5ZGH - chains B and C of the 15 polymer chains in the assembly; structure by electron microscopy, 3.82 A resolution.

[Chain B]
Molecule: PsaB
Organism: Cyanidioschyzon merolae (strain 10D)
Notes: EC 1.97.1.12
UniProtKB: Q85FY6 (PSAB_CYAM1); residues 1-732 here = UniProt positions 1-732
Chain sequence (732 residues; row label = number of the first residue in the row):
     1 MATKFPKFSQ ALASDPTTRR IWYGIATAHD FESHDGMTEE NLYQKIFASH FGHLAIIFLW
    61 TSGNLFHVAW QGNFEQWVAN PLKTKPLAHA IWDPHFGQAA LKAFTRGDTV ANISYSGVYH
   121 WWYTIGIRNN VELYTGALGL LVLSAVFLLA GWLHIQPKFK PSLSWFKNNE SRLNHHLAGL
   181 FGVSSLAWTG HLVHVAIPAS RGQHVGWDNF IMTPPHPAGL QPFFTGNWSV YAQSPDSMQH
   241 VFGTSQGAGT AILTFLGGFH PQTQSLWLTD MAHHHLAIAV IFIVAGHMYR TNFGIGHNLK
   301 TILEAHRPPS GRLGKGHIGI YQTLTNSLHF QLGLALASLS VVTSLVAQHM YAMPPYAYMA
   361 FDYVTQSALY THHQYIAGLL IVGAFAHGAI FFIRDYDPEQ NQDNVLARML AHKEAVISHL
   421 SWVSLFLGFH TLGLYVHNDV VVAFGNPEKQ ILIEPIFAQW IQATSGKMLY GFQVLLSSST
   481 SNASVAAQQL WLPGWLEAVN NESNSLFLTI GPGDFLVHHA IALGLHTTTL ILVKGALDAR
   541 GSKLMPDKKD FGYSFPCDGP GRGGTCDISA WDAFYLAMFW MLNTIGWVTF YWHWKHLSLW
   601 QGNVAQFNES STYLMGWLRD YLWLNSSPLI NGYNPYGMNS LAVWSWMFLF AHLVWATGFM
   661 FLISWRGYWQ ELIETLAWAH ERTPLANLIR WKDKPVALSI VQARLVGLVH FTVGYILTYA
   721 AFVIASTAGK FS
Not modelled in the structure: 1
Ligand contacts:
  - (2S)-2,3-dihydroxypropyl octadecanoate (3XQ): Phe426, His430, Leu434, Ile453
  - beta-carotene (BCR), molecule 1: Phe5, Ile25, Ile689
  - beta-carotene (BCR), molecule 2: Leu54, Ile57, Phe58, Trp60, Phe147, Gly179, Val183, Ser184
  - beta-carotene (BCR), molecule 3: Phe58, Leu65, Trp121, Trp122, Gly136, Leu140, Leu143, Trp207
  - beta-carotene (BCR), molecule 4: Leu186, Leu220, Ile283, Val284, His287, Ile295
  - beta-carotene (BCR), molecule 5: Phe330, Gly333, Leu334, Ala337, Val341, Ile381, Ala384, Phe385, Gly388, Phe391, Phe392, Ala536
  - beta-carotene (BCR), molecule 6: Phe429, Leu432, Gly433, Val436
  - beta-carotene (BCR), molecule 7: Trp646, Met647, Phe650, Trp669, Leu672, Ile673, Leu676
  - chlorophyll a (CLA), molecule 1: Phe5, Phe8, Gly24, Ile25, Ala28, His29, Phe31, Met37, Lys45, Ser49, His53, Ile56
  - chlorophyll a (CLA), molecule 2: Thr18, Ile21, Trp22, Ile673, Leu676, Ala677, His680, Ile689, Arg690, Trp691, Lys692, Asp693, Pro695, Val696, Leu698
  - chlorophyll a (CLA), molecule 3: Trp22, Phe650, Leu653, Val654, Thr657, Met660, Phe661, Leu698, Val706, Val709, His710, Val713
  - chlorophyll a (CLA), molecule 4: Ile25, Ala26, Thr27, Ala28, His29, Asp30, His329, Leu332, Leu336, Leu379, Leu380, Val382, Gly383, Ala386, His387, Ile390, Arg394, Tyr553, Trp571, Phe574, Met578, Leu705, Val709, Val713, Leu717
  - chlorophyll a (CLA), molecule 5: His29, Phe31, Glu32, Leu42, Tyr43, Ile46, Ser49, His50, His53, Leu54, Ile57, Phe166, Arg172, His176, Leu180, Leu328, His329, Gln331, Leu332, Ala335, Leu336, Leu339
  - chlorophyll a (CLA), molecule 6: His29, His53, Ile56, Ile57, Trp60, Ile376, Leu379, Leu380
  - chlorophyll a (CLA), molecule 7: Phe47, Phe51, Val146, Phe147, Leu149, Ala150, Leu153, His154, Phe159, Pro161, Trp165
  - chlorophyll a (CLA), molecule 8: Phe47, His50, Phe51, Leu54, Trp121, Phe147, Trp165, Phe166, Asn168, Ser171, Arg172, His175, His176, Gly179, Leu180, Phe181, Tyr356
  - chlorophyll a (CLA), molecule 9: Ile57, Phe58, Trp60, Thr61, Ser116, Gly117, Trp121, Ser184, Ala187, Leu339, Val342, Thr343, Val346, Met350, Tyr356, Leu369, His372, His373, Ile376, Leu380
  - chlorophyll a (CLA), molecule 10: Leu59, Trp60, Ser62, Gly63, Phe66, His67, Trp70, Gln71, His89, Ala90, Ile91, Trp92, Leu141
  - chlorophyll a (CLA), molecule 11: Trp60, Asn64, His67, Val68, Ala88, His89, Asn112, Ile113, Ser114, Tyr115, Ser116, Val643, Trp644, Met647, Leu717
  - chlorophyll a (CLA), molecule 12: Trp60, Asn64, Tyr115, Ser116, Val118, Ala368, Thr371, His372, Tyr375, Ile376, Leu379, Trp644, Met647, Ile716, Leu717, Tyr719, Ala720, Ile724
  - chlorophyll a (CLA), molecule 13: His89, Ala90, Ile91, Trp92, Asp93, His95, Phe96, Asn112, Ala642, Val643, Trp646
  - chlorophyll a (CLA), molecule 14: Trp92, Pro94, His95
  - chlorophyll a (CLA), molecule 15: Trp121, Thr124, Ile125, Leu180, Phe181, Ser184, Ser185, Trp188, Leu192, Leu268, Met271, His274, His275, Ile278, Phe282, Val342, Leu345, Val346, Met350, Pro355, Tyr356
  - chlorophyll a (CLA), molecule 16: Ile125, Gly126, Ile127, Glu132, Thr135, Gly136, Ser184, Ala187, Trp188, Gly190, His191, His194, Val195, Val205, Gly206, Trp207, Phe210
  - chlorophyll a (CLA), molecule 17: Trp165, Asn168, Ser171, His175, Thr291, Asn292, Phe293
  - chlorophyll a (CLA), molecule 18: Asn169, Arg172, Leu173, His176, Leu177, Phe181, Phe282, Leu299, Leu303, Tyr321, Leu324, Thr325, Gln331, Leu334, Ala335, Ser338, Leu339, Val342
  - chlorophyll a (CLA), molecule 19: Leu173, Leu177, Ile281, Phe282, Ala285, Met288, Tyr289, Leu299, Ile302
  - chlorophyll a (CLA), molecule 20: Asn174, His175, Ala178, Gly179, Val183, Ile283, His287, Tyr289, Thr291, Phe293, Gly294, Ile295
  - chlorophyll a (CLA), molecule 21: Leu186, Ala187, Thr189, Gly190, Val193, His194, Phe210, Thr213, Pro214, Pro215, His216, Gly219, Leu220, Tyr231, Ile252, Leu253, Leu276
  - chlorophyll a (CLA), molecule 22: Trp228, Ser229, Tyr231, Ala232, Leu253, Phe255, His273, Leu276, Ala277, Val280, Ile281, Leu490
  - chlorophyll a (CLA), molecule 23: Phe255, Gly258, Leu266, Asp270, Met271, His273, His274, Ala277, Ile278, Ile281, Leu345, His349, Met353, Trp491, Trp495
  - chlorophyll a (CLA), molecule 24: Val284, His287, Met288, Ile295, Gly296, His297
  - chlorophyll a (CLA), molecule 25: Met288, His297, Thr301, Ile302, Ala305, His306
  - chlorophyll a (CLA), molecule 26: Ile302, Leu303, His306, Leu313, His317, Ile320, Phe330, Val405, Leu406, Met409
  - chlorophyll a (CLA), molecule 27: Ala305, His306, Arg307, Pro308, Pro309, Ser310, Arg312, Leu313
  - chlorophyll a (CLA), molecule 28: Arg312, Leu313, Gly314, Val405, Arg408, Met409, His412, Ala415, Val416, His419
  - chlorophyll a (CLA), molecule 29: Leu334, Ala337, Ser338, Val341, Leu345, Gln348, His349, Tyr351, Ala352, Met353, Leu506, Phe507
  - chlorophyll a (CLA), molecule 30: Val341, Ser344, Leu345, Gln348, Gln374, Gly378, Ile381, Phe385, Leu525, Thr528, Thr529, Leu532, Met581, Thr584, Ile585
  - chlorophyll a (CLA), molecule 31: Gln348, Tyr351, Tyr370, Gln374, Phe457, Ala458, Ile461, Gln462, Phe507, Leu508, Ile510, His518, Ile521, Leu525, Val588, Tyr591, Trp592, Lys595
  - chlorophyll a (CLA), molecule 32: Ala415, His419, Trp422
  - chlorophyll a (CLA), molecule 33: Val416, His419, Leu420, Trp422, Val423, Ala522, Leu525, His526
  - chlorophyll a (CLA), molecule 34: Ser418, His419, Ser421, Trp422, Leu425
  - chlorophyll a (CLA), molecule 35: Ser421, Ser424, Leu425, Gly428, Phe429, Leu432, Leu523, Thr527, Leu530, Ile531, Leu576, Phe579, Trp580
  - chlorophyll a (CLA), molecule 36: Trp422, Leu425, Phe426, Phe429, His430
  - chlorophyll a (CLA), molecule 37: Trp422, Val423, Phe426, Leu427, Ile453, Glu454, Pro455, Ile456, Phe457, Ala458, Asp514, Phe515, His518, His519, Ala522, His526
  - chlorophyll a (CLA), molecule 38: Phe429, Leu432, Gly433, Leu434, Val436, His437, Val440, Val441, Lys449, Ile451
  - chlorophyll a (CLA), molecule 39: Thr431, Leu432, Val436, Asp439, Val440, Leu523, Phe579, Trp580, Asn583, Trp587, Leu614, Leu618, Trp655, Phe711
  - chlorophyll a (CLA), molecule 40: Thr431, Leu432, Tyr435, Val517, Ala520, Asn583, Trp587, Phe590, Tyr591, Leu614, Trp617, Leu622, Ser626, Ile630, Phe648, His652, Trp655, Phe711, Tyr715, Thr718, Tyr719, Phe722
  - chlorophyll a (CLA), molecule 41: Trp460, Ile461, Thr464, Ser465, Leu475, Leu476, Trp491, Trp495, Phe507
  - chlorophyll a (CLA), molecule 42: Leu475, Asn482, Ala483, Ala486, Ala487, Trp491
  - chlorophyll a (CLA), molecule 43: Trp646, Leu649, Phe650, His652, Leu653, Trp655, Ala656, Phe659
  - chlorophyll a (CLA), molecule 44: Leu653, Ala656, Thr657, Phe659, Met660, Ile663, Ser664, Tyr668, Trp669, Leu672
  - chlorophyll a (CLA), molecule 45: Leu676, Ala679, His680, Thr683, Ala686, Ile689
  - chlorophyll a (CLA), molecule 46: Trp678, Ala679, Arg682, Thr683, Pro684
  - chlorophyll a (CLA), molecule 47: Pro684, Leu685, Ala686, Ile689
  - phylloquinone (PQN): Ile21, Trp22, Ile25, Met660, Phe661, Ser664, Trp665, Arg666, Trp669, Ala697, Leu698, Ala703
  - 4Fe-4S cluster (SF4): Cys557, Gly559, Pro560, Thr565, Cys566, Ile700, Arg704

[Chain C]
Molecule: PsaC
Organism: Cyanidioschyzon merolae (strain 10D)
Notes: EC 1.97.1.12
UniProtKB: Q85G47 (PSAC_CYAM1); residues 1-81 here = UniProt positions 1-81
Chain sequence (81 residues; row label = number of the first residue in the row):
     1 MAHTVKIYDN CIGCTQCVRA CPLDVLEMVP WDGCKAGQMA SAPRTEDCVG CKRCETACPT
    61 DFLSIRVYLG GETTRSMGLA Y
Not modelled in the structure: 1
Ligand contacts:
  - 4Fe-4S cluster (SF4), molecule 1: Val5, Cys21, Pro22, Leu23, Val25, Leu26, Cys48, Val49, Gly50, Cys51, Lys52, Arg53, Cys54, Val67
  - 4Fe-4S cluster (SF4), molecule 2: Cys11, Ile12, Gly13, Cys14, Thr15, Gln16, Cys17, Met28, Ala57, Cys58, Pro59, Thr60, Ser64, Ile65

[How chain B and chain C interact]
Contacting residue pairs (33; chain B residue first):
  Ala11(B) - Glu72(C)
  Asp15(B) - Glu72(C)
  Pro16(B) - Thr74(C)
  Thr17(B) - Leu79(C)
  Arg19(B) - Glu72(C)
  Arg19(B) - Met77(C)  hydrogen bond
  Leu544(B) - Phe62(C)
  Met545(B) - Phe62(C)  hydrophobic
  Met545(B) - Arg66(C)  hydrogen bond
  Pro546(B) - Phe62(C)
  Asp547(B) - Phe62(C)
  Asp547(B) - Arg66(C)  salt bridge
  Asp550(B) - Tyr68(C)
  Phe551(B) - Arg66(C)
  Phe551(B) - Val67(C)
  Phe551(B) - Tyr68(C)  hydrophobic
  Asp558(B) - Lys52(C)
  Asp558(B) - Arg66(C)  salt bridge
  Gly559(B) - Lys52(C)
  Gly561(B) - Thr56(C)
  Arg562(B) - Phe62(C)
  Arg562(B) - Leu63(C)
  Arg562(B) - Arg66(C)
  Arg666(B) - Met77(C)
  Glu674(B) - Ala80(C)
  Glu674(B) - Tyr81(C)
  Ala677(B) - Tyr81(C)  hydrophobic
  Glu681(B) - Tyr81(C)
  Trp691(B) - Tyr81(C)  hydrophobic
  Lys694(B) - Leu79(C)
  Lys694(B) - Tyr81(C)  hydrogen bond (side chain-backbone)
  Pro695(B) - Tyr81(C)  hydrogen bond (backbone-side chain)
  Val696(B) - Met77(C)  hydrophobic
Interface residues without a listed pair, chain B (26 interface residues in all): Ser14, Pro556, Pro560
Interface residues without a listed pair, chain C (16 interface residues in all): Glu55, Leu69, Thr73

[Summary]
Chain B and chain C form an interface of 26 and 16 residues respectively, with 4 hydrogen bonds and 2 salt
bridges. Among the polar pairs are Asp547(B)-Arg66(C), Asp558(B)-Arg66(C) and Arg19(B)-Met77(C).
Here chain B is PsaB and chain C is PsaC, both from Cyanidioschyzon merolae (strain 10D). Entry 5ZGH (Cryo-EM
structure of the red algal PSI-LHCR) was determined by electron microscopy (same publication as 5ZGB).
